8DEX - chains B and C of the 12 polymer chains in the assembly; structure by electron microscopy, 2.70 A resolution.

Chain B (and C):
Name: CRISPR-associated protein, TM1801 family
Source organism: Desulfovibrio vulgaris
Notes: chain C of this document is another copy of the same molecule, construct and numbering; everything in this record applies to it too
Reference sequence: Q72WF7 (Q72WF7_DESVH); numbering as in UniProt (aligned over 1-290)
Chain sequence (290 residues; row label = number of the first residue in the row):
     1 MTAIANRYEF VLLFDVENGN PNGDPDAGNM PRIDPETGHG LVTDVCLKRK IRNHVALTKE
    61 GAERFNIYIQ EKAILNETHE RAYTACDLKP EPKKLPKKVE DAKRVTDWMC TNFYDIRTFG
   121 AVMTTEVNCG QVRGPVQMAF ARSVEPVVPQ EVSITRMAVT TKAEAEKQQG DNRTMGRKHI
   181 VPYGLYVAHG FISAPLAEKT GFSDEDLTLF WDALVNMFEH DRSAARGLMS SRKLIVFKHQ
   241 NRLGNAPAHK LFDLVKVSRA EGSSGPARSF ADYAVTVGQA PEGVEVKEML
Unresolved in the structure: 85-100, 167-170 (chain C: 167-170)

How chain B and chain C interact:
Contacting residue pairs (56; chain B residue first):
  Leu57(B) - Pro195(C)  hydrophobic
  Leu57(B) - Arg242(C)
  Thr58(B) - Leu243(C)
  Glu60(B) - Arg242(C)  salt bridge
  Lys72(B) - Lys199(C)
  Gln150(B) - Asp34(C)  hydrogen bond
  Gln150(B) - Pro35(C)
  Gln150(B) - Glu36(C)
  Val152(B) - Arg32(C)
  Val152(B) - Thr43(C)
  Ser153(B) - Pro25(C)
  Ser153(B) - Asp26(C)  hydrogen bond
  Ser153(B) - Arg32(C)  hydrogen bond (backbone-side chain)
  Met157(B) - Arg49(C)
  Met157(B) - Gln70(C)
  Met157(B) - Glu71(C)
  Ala158(B) - Gln70(C)
  Ala158(B) - Ala73(C)
  Ala158(B) - Leu75(C)  hydrophobic
  Val159(B) - Ala73(C)
  Val159(B) - Ile74(C)
  Val159(B) - Leu75(C)  hydrogen bond (backbone-backbone)
  Thr160(B) - Ile74(C)
  Thr160(B) - Leu75(C)
  Thr160(B) - Asn76(C)  hydrogen bond (backbone-backbone)
  Thr160(B) - Thr125(C)
  Thr161(B) - Ile74(C)
  Thr161(B) - Asn76(C)
  Lys162(B) - Ile74(C)
  Lys162(B) - Glu77(C)  salt bridge
  Asn172(B) - Lys72(C)
  Met175(B) - Pro25(C)  hydrophobic
  Lys178(B) - Asp44(C)  salt bridge
  Ile180(B) - Phe140(C)  hydrophobic
  Glu219(B) - Arg7(C)  salt bridge
  Glu219(B) - Ala246(C)
  Glu219(B) - Pro247(C)
  Glu219(B) - Ala248(C)  hydrogen bond (side chain-backbone)
  His220(B) - Arg133(C)
  His220(B) - Leu243(C)
  Asp221(B) - Arg133(C)
  Arg222(B) - Arg133(C)  hydrogen bond (backbone-side chain)
  Arg222(B) - Phe191(C)
  Arg222(B) - Ala248(C)
  Ser223(B) - Gln137(C)
  Ala224(B) - Asp44(C)
  Ala224(B) - Gln137(C)  hydrogen bond (backbone-side chain)
  Leu228(B) - Phe191(C)  hydrophobic
  Ser230(B) - His249(C)
  Ser231(B) - His249(C)
  Arg232(B) - His249(C)
  Pro266(B) - Glu36(C)
  Arg268(B) - Asp34(C)  salt bridge
  Arg268(B) - Glu36(C)
  Arg268(B) - Thr37(C)
  Arg268(B) - Arg142(C)
Interface residues without a listed pair, chain B (34 interface residues in all): Asn18, Ala73, Ile154, Arg156, Ala165
Interface residues without a listed pair, chain C (39 interface residues in all): Leu41, Val45, Lys48, Ile69, His189, Phe252

Overview:
34 residues of chain B face 39 of chain C across their interface, with 8 hydrogen bonds and 5 salt bridges.
Among the polar pairs are Glu60(B)-Arg242(C), Lys162(B)-Glu77(C) and Lys178(B)-Asp44(C).
Both chains are CRISPR-associated protein, TM1801 family (Desulfovibrio vulgaris). Entry 8DEX (type I-C
Cascade) was determined by electron microscopy, deposited together with 8DEJ, 8DFA, 8DFS and 8DFO.
